5S50 - chains D and E of the 6 polymer chains in the assembly; structure by X-ray diffraction, 3.10 A resolution.

[Chain D]
Molecule: Tubulin beta-2B chain
From: Bos taurus
Reference sequence: Q6B856 (TBB2B_BOVIN); the author numbering skips numbers that UniProt does not, so the offset changes along the chain: 1-42 = UniProt 1-42; 45-360 = UniProt 43-358; 369-455 = UniProt 359-445
Sequence (445 residues; row label = number of the first residue in the row; note: 10 numbers in that range are skipped by the numbering (no residue carries them; nothing is unmodelled there)):
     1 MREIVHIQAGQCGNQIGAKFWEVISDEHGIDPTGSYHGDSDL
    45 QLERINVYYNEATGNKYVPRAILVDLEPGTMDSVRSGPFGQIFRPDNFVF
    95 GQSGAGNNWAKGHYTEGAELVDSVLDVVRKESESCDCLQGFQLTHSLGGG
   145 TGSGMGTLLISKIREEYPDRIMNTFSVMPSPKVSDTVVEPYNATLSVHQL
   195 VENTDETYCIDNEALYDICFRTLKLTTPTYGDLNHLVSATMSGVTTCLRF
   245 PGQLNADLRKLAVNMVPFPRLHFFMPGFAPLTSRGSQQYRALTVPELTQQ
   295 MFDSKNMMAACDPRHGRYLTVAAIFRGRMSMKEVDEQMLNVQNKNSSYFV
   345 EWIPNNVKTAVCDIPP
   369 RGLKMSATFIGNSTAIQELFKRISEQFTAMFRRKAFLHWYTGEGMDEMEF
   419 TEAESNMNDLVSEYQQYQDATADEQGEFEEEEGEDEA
Unresolved in the structure: 442-455
Ion coordination: Mg2+ near Q11 (its only coordinating residue here)
Small-molecule neighbours:
  - GDP (guanosine-5'-diphosphate): G10, Q11, C12, Q15, I16, D69, E71, A99, N101, S140, G142, G143, G144, T145, G146, V171, P173, V177, S178, E183, N206, Y224, L227, N228
  - WZD (N-[(furan-2-yl)methyl]-1H-benzimidazol-2-amine): Y52, Q136, N167, F169, E200, Y202, V238, T239, C241, L242, L252, L255, M259, A316, I318, I378
Curated features (UniProtKB/Swiss-Prot):
  - motif: M1 to I4 (MREI motif)
  - binding site (GTP): Q11, E71, S140, G144, T145, G146, N206, N228
  - binding site (Mg(2+)): E71
  - modified residue: S40 (Phosphoserine), T57 (Phosphothreonine), K60 (N6-acetyllysine), S174 (Phosphoserine), T287 (Phosphothreonine), T292 (Phosphothreonine), R320 (Omega-N-methylarginine), E448 (5-glutamyl polyglutamate)
  - cross-link (Glycyl lysine isopeptide (Lys-Gly)): K60 (interchain with G-Cter in ubiquitin), K326 (interchain with G-Cter in ubiquitin)

[Chain E]
Molecule: Stathmin-4
From: Rattus norvegicus
Reference sequence: P63043 (STMN4_RAT); residues 5-145 here correspond to UniProt positions 49-189 (UniProt number = residue number + 44)
Sequence (143 residues; row label = number of the first residue in the row):
     3 MADMEVIELNKCTSGQSFEVILKPPSFDGVPEFNASLPRRRDPSLEEIQK
    53 KLEAAEERRKYQEAELLKHLAEKREHEREVIQKAIEENNNFIKMAKEKLA
   103 QKMESNKENREAHLAAMLERLQEKDKHAEEVRKNKELKEEASR
Unresolved in the structure: 3-5, 29-43, 144-145
Differences from the reference sequence: initiating methionine (3); expression tag (4)
Curated features (UniProtKB/Swiss-Prot):
  - modified residue: S46 (Phosphoserine)

[Chain D / chain E interface]
Contacting residue pairs (23):
  Y108(D) - H129(E)  hydrogen bond
  Y108(D) - V133(E)  hydrophobic
  Y108(D) - R134(E)  hydrogen bond (backbone-side chain)
  T109(D) - K137(E)
  A112(D) - R134(E)
  E113(D) - R134(E)
  S155(D) - L123(E)
  S155(D) - K126(E)
  K156(D) - D127(E)  salt bridge
  R158(D) - L123(E)
  E159(D) - L120(E)
  E159(D) - L123(E)
  E159(D) - D127(E)
  Q193(D) - K126(E)  hydrogen bond
  T409(D) - K140(E)  hydrogen bond (backbone-side chain)
  G410(D) - K137(E)
  G410(D) - K140(E)
  E411(D) - V133(E)
  E411(D) - K137(E)  salt bridge
  G412(D) - V133(E)
  G412(D) - N136(E)
  M413(D) - V133(E)
  E417(D) - H129(E)  salt bridge
Other interface residues (no listed pair), chain D (18 interface residues in all): P162, D163, N197
Other interface residues (no listed pair), chain E (14 interface residues in all): R112, L116, M119, A130

[Overview]
The interface between chain D and chain E involves 18 residues on one side and 14 on the other, with 4
hydrogen bonds and 3 salt bridges. Polar pairs include K156(D)-D127(E), E411(D)-K137(E) and E417(D)-H129(E).
Bound to chain D: GDP and compound WZD.
Chain D is Tubulin beta-2B chain (Bos taurus) and chain E is Stathmin-4 (Rattus norvegicus); the structure,
Tubulin-Z57299526-complex, was determined by X-ray diffraction together with 5S4L, 5S4M, 5S4N, 5S4O, 5S4P,
5S4Q and 52 further entries from the same study.
